Entry 7ARB (electron microscopy, 3.41 A resolution); this record covers chains L and M of the 47 polymer chains in the assembly.

# Chain L
Name: NADH-ubiquinone oxidoreductase chain 5
Source organism: Arabidopsis thaliana
Notes: EC 7.1.1.2
UniProtKB: B5TM94 (B5TM94_ARATH); residues 1-669 here = UniProt positions 1-669
Sequence (669 residues; row label = number of the first residue in the row):
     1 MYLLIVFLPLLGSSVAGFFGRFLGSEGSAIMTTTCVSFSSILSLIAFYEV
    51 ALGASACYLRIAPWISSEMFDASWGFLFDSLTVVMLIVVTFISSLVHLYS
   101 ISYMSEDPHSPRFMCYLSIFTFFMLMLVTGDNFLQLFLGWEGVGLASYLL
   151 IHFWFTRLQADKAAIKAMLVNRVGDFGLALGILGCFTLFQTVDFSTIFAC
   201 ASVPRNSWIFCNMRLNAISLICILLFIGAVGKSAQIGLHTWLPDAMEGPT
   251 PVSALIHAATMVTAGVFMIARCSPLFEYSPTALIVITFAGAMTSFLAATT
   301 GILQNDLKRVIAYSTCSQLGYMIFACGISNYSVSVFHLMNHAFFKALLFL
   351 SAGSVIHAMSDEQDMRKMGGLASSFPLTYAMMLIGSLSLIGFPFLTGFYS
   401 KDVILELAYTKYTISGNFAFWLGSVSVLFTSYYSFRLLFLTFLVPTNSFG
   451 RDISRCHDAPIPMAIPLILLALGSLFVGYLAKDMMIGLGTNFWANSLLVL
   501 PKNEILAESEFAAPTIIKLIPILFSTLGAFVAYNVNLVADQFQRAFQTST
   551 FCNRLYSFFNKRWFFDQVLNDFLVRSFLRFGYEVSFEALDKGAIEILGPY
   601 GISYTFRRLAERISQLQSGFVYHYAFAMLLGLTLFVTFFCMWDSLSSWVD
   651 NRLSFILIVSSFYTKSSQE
Not modelled in the structure: 616-669
Sequence notes: conflict Phe91 (Ser in B5TM94)
Residues lining bound ligands: phosphatidylcholine (PC7; (7S)-4-hydroxy-N,N,N-trimethyl-9-oxo-7-[(palmitoyloxy)methyl]-3,5,8-trioxa-4-phosphahexacosan-1-aminium 4-oxide): Leu10, Ser13, Ser14, Gly17, Phe18, His109, Arg112, Cys115, Tyr116, Ile119, Phe122, Phe123, Leu145, Leu149

# Chain M
Name: NADH-ubiquinone oxidoreductase chain 4
Source organism: Arabidopsis thaliana
Notes: EC 7.1.1.2
UniProtKB: B5TM93 (B5TM93_ARATH); residues 1-495 here = UniProt positions 1-495
Sequence (495 residues; each row starts with the number of its first residue):
     1 MLEHFCECYFNLSGLILCPVLGSIILLFIPNSRIRLIRLIGLCASLITFL
    51 YSLVLWIQFDSSTAKFQFVESLRWLPYENINFYLGIDGISLFFVILTTFL
   101 IPICILVGWSGMRSYGKEYIIAFLICEFLMIAVFCMLDLLLFYVFFESVL
   151 IPMFIIIGVWGSRQRKIKAAYQFFLYTLLGSLFMLLAILLILFQTGTTDL
   201 QILLTTEFSERRQIFLWIAFFASFAVKVPMVPVHIWLPEAHVEAPTAGSV
   251 ILAGILLKFGTYGFLRFSIPMFPEATLCFTPFIYTLSAIAIIYTSLTTLR
   301 QIDLKKIIAYSSVAHMNLVTIGMFSLNIQGIGGSILLMLSHGLVSSALFL
   351 CVGVLYDRHKTRLVRYYGGLVSTMPNFSTIFFFFTLANMSLPGTSSFIGE
   401 FLILVGAFQRNSLVATLAALGMILGAAYSLWLYNRVVSGNLKPDFLHKFS
   451 DLNGREVFIFIPFLVGLVWMGVYPKVFLDCMHTSVSNLVQHGKFH
Not modelled in the structure: 1-8
Sequence notes: conflict Leu326 (Pro in B5TM93)
Residues lining bound ligands:
  - Lauryl Maltose Neopentyl Glycol (LMN): Leu72, Arg73, Glu78
  - phosphatidylcholine (PC7; (7S)-4-hydroxy-N,N,N-trimethyl-9-oxo-7-[(palmitoyloxy)methyl]-3,5,8-trioxa-4-phosphahexacosan-1-aminium 4-oxide): Val371, Ser372, Pro375, Ser378, Thr379, Phe382, Phe383, Leu391, Pro392, Thr394, Tyr433
  - phosphatidylethanolamine (PTY): Phe49, Ile95, Phe99, Ile461, Pro462, Leu464, Val465, Gly466, Val468, Trp469, Val472, Tyr473, Lys475, Val476, Asp479

# Chain L / chain M interface
Pairs across the interface - 79 pairs, chain L then chain M:
  Pro63(L) with Tyr473(M); Lys475(M)
  Trp64(L) with Phe397(M), hydrophobic; Ile398(M); Gly471(M), hydrogen bond (side chain-backbone); Val472(M); Pro474(M)
  Ile65(L) with Ile398(M), hydrophobic
  Ser66(L) with His482(M), hydrogen bond (backbone-side chain)
  Ser67(L) with Gln329(M); Leu402(M); His482(M)
  Glu68(L) with Gln329(M), hydrogen bond
  Phe70(L) with Phe401(M), hydrophobic; Leu402(M), hydrophobic; Val405(M), hydrophobic
  Trp74(L) with Val472(M), hydrogen bond (side chain-backbone)
  Leu134(L) with Phe401(M), hydrophobic
  Phe137(L) with Phe397(M), hydrophobic
  Leu138(L) with Pro392(M), hydrophobic
  Glu141(L) with Ser390(M); Leu391(M); Pro392(M)
  Leu145(L) with Phe382(M), hydrophobic; Leu386(M), hydrophobic; Leu391(M), hydrophobic
  Tyr148(L) with Leu430(M); Asn434(M), hydrogen bond
  Leu149(L) with Phe382(M), hydrophobic
  Phe155(L) with Val371(M), hydrophobic; Ser438(M); Gly439(M)
  Thr156(L) with Asn440(M), hydrogen bond (backbone-side chain)
  Asp161(L) with Asn434(M)
  Met168(L) with Leu430(M), hydrophobic
  Leu169(L) with Ala427(M), hydrophobic
  Arg172(L) with Met389(M); Met422(M); Ile423(M); Ala426(M)
  Phe176(L) with Ala419(M), hydrophobic; Leu420(M), hydrophobic; Met422(M), hydrophobic; Ile423(M), hydrophobic
  Ala179(L) with Met422(M), hydrophobic
  Leu180(L) with Phe408(M), hydrophobic
  Ile182(L) with Phe401(M), hydrophobic
  Leu183(L) with Phe401(M), hydrophobic; Leu404(M); Val405(M), hydrophobic; Phe408(M), hydrophobic
  Phe186(L) with Gln409(M)
  Thr187(L) with Phe408(M)
  Ile209(L) with Ser412(M), hydrogen bond (backbone-side chain)
  Phe210(L) with Phe408(M), hydrophobic; Ser412(M); Thr416(M)
  Cys211(L) with Ser412(M), hydrogen bond (backbone-side chain); Thr416(M)
  Asn212(L) with Leu413(M)
  Phe577(L) with Leu296(M)
  Leu578(L) with Arg300(M), hydrogen bond (backbone-side chain)
  Phe580(L) with Leu296(M), hydrophobic
  Gly581(L) with Leu296(M); Arg300(M)
  Tyr582(L) with Arg300(M)
  Ser585(L) with Tyr293(M), hydrogen bond (side chain-backbone); Thr297(M), hydrogen bond
  Phe586(L) with Thr297(M); Gln301(M)
  Asp590(L) with His234(M), salt bridge
  Ile594(L) with Pro232(M); Ile235(M), hydrophobic
  Glu595(L) with Gln172(M); Ile235(M)
  Pro599(L) with Leu175(M), hydrophobic; Tyr176(M)
  Tyr600(L) with Lys168(M); Tyr171(M)
Other interface residues (no listed pair), chain L (52 interface residues in all): Ala62, Met69, His152, Ile165, Val173, Asp175, Gln190, Trp208
Other interface residues (no listed pair), chain M (56 interface residues in all): Val231, Ile328, Gly393, Ala415, Trp431, Tyr433, Leu478

# In short
Chain L and chain M form an interface of 52 and 56 residues respectively; the contacts include 11 hydrogen
bonds and 1 salt bridge. Among the polar pairs are Asp590(L)-His234(M), Trp64(L)-Gly471(M) and
Ser66(L)-His482(M). Phosphatidylcholine is bound between chain L and chain M.
Chain L is NADH-ubiquinone oxidoreductase chain 5 and chain M is NADH-ubiquinone oxidoreductase chain 4, both
from Arabidopsis thaliana; the structure, Cryo-EM structure of Arabidopsis thaliana Complex-I (complete
composition), was determined by electron microscopy together with 7AQQ, 7AQR, 7AQW, 7AR7, 7AR8, 7AR9, 7ARC and
7ARD from the same study.
